Entry 5Z89 (X-ray diffraction, 1.42 A resolution); this record covers chain A.

== Chain A ==
Name: Hyposensitive to light 7
From: Striga hermonthica
UniProtKB: A0A0M3PNA2 (A0A0M3PNA2_STRHE); residue numbers follow UniProt; this construct covers 1-271
Sequence (276 residues; numbered -4 to 271; the number before each row is that of its first residue; numbers below 1 keep their minus sign (Gly-4 is residue -4)):
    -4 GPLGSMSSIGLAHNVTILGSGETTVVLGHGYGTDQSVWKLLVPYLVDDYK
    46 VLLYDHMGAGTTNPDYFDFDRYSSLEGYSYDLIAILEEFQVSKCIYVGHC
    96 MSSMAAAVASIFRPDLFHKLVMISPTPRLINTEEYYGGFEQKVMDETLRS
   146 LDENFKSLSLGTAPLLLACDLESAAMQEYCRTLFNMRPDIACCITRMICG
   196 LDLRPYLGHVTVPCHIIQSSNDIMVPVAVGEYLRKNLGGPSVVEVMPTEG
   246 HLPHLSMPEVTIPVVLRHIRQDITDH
Disordered / not traced: -4 to 2, 271
Differences from the reference sequence: expression tag (-4 to 0); engineered mutation Cys95 (Ser in A0A0M3PNA2)
Modified / non-standard residues: Cys95 (3-sulfinoalanine; CSD)
Ligand contacts: triton x-100 (EGC; 2-(2-{2-[2-(2-{2-[2-(2-{2-[4-(1,1,3,3-tetramethyl-butyl)-phenoxy]-ethoxy}-ethoxy)-ethoxy]-ethoxy}-ethoxy)-ethoxy]-ethox y}-ethoxy)-ethanol): Tyr26, Gly133, Phe134, Val138, Met139, Thr142, Leu146, Leu153, Ser154, Thr157, Leu160, Leu161, Thr190, Ile193, Cys194, Ile218, Met219
What the authors report for this chain:
  - post-translational modification sites: Cys95
  - conformationally variable residues (side-chain flip): His94
  - mutagenesis - S95C: unchanged binding to triton x-100
  - catalytic residues: His246 (proposed by the authors, not directly observed)
  - mutagenesis - H246N: abolished binding to GR24
  - mutagenesis - L143Y: abolished binding to triton x-100
  - specificity-determining residues: Leu153, Thr157, Cys194 (by similarity / conservation)

== In short ==
Chain A binds triton x-100. From the paper: the catalytic residue His246; H246N abolishes binding to GR24; 3
substitutions were tested in all.
Chain A is Hyposensitive to light 7 (Striga hermonthica); the structure, Structural basis for specific
inhibition of highly sensitive ShHTL7 receptor, was determined by X-ray diffraction together with 5Z82, 5Z8P
and 5Z95 from the same study.
